PDB entry 2J69 | X-ray diffraction, 3.00 A resolution | chain A

Chain A:
Name: Bacterial dynamin-like protein
Organism: Nostoc punctiforme
Sequence (695 residues; numbered 1 to 695; the number before each row is that of its first residue):
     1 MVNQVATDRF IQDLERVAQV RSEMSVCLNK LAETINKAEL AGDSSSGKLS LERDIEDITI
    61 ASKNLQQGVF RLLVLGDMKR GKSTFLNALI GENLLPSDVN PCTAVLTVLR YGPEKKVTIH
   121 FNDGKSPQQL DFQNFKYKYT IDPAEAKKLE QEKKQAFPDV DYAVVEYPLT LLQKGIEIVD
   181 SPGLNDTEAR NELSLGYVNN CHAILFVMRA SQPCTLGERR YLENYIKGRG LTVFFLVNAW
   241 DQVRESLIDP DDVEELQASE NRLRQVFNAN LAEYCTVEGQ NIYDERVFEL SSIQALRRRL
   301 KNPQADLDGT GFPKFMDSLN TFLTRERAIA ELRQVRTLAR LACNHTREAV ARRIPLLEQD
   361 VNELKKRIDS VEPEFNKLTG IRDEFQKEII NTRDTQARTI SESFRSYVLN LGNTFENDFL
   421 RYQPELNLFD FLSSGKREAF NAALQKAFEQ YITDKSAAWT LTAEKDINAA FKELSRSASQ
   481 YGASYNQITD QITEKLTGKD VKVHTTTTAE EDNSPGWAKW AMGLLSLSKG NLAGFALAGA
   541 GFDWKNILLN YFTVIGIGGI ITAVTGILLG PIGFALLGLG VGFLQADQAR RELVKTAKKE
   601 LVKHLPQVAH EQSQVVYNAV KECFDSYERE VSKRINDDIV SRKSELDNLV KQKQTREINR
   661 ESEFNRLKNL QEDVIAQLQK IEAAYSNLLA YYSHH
Not modelled in the structure: 1-3, 502-509, 527-539
Reported in the primary citation:
  - conformationally variable residues (domain motion, side-chain flip): D98, T103, K436, F583
  - mutagenesis - K82A (15-fold): decreased catalytic activity
  - catalytic residues: K79 (proposed by the authors, not directly observed)

Summary:
The paper reports the catalytic residue K79; K82A reduces catalytic activity.
Chain A is Bacterial dynamin-like protein (Nostoc punctiforme); the structure, Bacterial dynamin-like protein
BDLP, was determined by X-ray diffraction.
